Entry 8EOF (electron microscopy, 3.30 A resolution); this record covers chains D and R of the 9 polymer chains in the assembly.

[Chain D]
Molecule: DNA-directed RNA polymerase subunit beta'
From: Mycobacterium tuberculosis H37Rv
Notes: EC 2.7.7.6
UniProt: P9WGY7 (RPOC_MYCTU); numbering as in UniProt (aligned over 1-1316)
Amino-acid sequence (1316 residues; each row starts with the number of its first residue):
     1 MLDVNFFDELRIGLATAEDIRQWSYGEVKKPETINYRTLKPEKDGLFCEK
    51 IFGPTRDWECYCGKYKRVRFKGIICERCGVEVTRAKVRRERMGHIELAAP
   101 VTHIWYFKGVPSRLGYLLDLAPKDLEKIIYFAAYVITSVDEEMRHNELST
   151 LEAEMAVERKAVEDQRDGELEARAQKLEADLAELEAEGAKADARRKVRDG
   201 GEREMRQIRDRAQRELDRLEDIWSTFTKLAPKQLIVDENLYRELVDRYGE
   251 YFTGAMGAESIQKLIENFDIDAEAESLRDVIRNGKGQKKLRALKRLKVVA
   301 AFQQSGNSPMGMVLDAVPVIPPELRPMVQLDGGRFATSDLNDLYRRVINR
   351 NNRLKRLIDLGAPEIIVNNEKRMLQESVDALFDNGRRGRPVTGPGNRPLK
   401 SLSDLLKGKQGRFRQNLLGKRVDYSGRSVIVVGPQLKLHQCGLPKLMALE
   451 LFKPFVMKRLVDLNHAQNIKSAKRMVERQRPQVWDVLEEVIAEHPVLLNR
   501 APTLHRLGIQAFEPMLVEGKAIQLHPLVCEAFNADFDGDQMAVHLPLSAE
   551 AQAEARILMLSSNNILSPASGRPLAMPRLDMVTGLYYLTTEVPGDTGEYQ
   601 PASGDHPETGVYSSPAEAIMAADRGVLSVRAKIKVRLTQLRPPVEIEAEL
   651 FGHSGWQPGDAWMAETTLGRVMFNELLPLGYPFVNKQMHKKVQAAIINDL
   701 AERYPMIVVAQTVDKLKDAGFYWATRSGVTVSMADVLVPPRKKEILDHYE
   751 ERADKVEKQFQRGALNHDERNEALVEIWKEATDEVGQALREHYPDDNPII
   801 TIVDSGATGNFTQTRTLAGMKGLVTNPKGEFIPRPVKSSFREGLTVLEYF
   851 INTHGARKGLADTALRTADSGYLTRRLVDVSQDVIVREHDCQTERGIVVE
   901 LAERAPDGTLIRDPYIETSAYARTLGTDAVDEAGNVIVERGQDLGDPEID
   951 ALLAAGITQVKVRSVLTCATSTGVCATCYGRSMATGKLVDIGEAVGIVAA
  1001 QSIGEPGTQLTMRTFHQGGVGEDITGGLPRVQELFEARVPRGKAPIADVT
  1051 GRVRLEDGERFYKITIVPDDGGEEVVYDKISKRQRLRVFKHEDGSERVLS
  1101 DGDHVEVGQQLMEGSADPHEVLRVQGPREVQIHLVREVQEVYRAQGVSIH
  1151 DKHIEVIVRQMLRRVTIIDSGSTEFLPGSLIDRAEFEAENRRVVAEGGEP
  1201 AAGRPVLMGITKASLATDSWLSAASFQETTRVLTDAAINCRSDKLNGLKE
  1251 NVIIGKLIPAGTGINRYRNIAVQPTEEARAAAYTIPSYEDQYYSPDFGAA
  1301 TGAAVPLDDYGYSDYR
Unresolved in the structure: 1, 1014-1024, 1283-1316
Bound ions: Zn2+ site 1: Cys-60, Cys-62, Cys-75, Cys-78; Mg2+: Asp-535, Asp-537, Asp-539 (shared with A30(R) of chain R); Zn2+ site 2: Cys-891, Cys-968, Cys-975, Cys-978

[Chain R]
Molecule: 30-nt RNA strand
Sequence (30 nucleotides; row label = number of the first residue in the row):
     1 UCCGAAGCUUCGGCUUCGGCAGGAGAGGUA
Unresolved in the structure: 1
Bound ions: Mg2+: A30 (shared with Asp-535(D), Asp-537(D), Asp-539(D) of chain D)

[Interface between chain D and chain R]
Residue-residue contacts (8; chain D residue first):
  Arg-67(D) / U15(R)  phosphate contact
  Arg-67(D) / U16(R)  salt bridge to the phosphate
  Val-328(D) / A21(R)  phosphate contact
  Arg-397(D) / G23(R)  sugar contact
  Arg-500(D) / A30(R)  hydrogen bond to the sugar
  Asp-535(D) / A30(R)  phosphate contact
  Asp-537(D) / A30(R)  phosphate contact
  Asp-539(D) / A30(R)  hydrogen bond to the sugar
Interface residues without a listed pair, chain D (12 interface residues in all): Gln-329, Leu-330, Ala-336, Lys-470, Gly-538
Interface residues without a listed pair, chain R (9 interface residues in all): A5, G22, A24, U29

[Summary]
12 residues of chain D and 9 residues of chain R are in contact, with 2 hydrogen bonds and 1 salt bridge.
Polar contacts include Arg-500(D)/A30(R), Asp-539(D)/A30(R) and Arg-67(D)/U16(R). Cys-60(D), Cys-62(D),
Cys-75(D) and Cys-78(D) form the Zn2+ site 1.
Here chain D is DNA-directed RNA polymerase subunit beta' (Mycobacterium tuberculosis H37Rv) and chain R is a
30-nt RNA strand. Entry 8EOF (Mycobacterium tuberculosis transcription elongation complex with Bacillus
subtilis NusG (EC_PG)) was determined by electron microscopy, deposited together with 8EHQ, 8EJ3, 8EOE, 8EOS,
8EOT and 8EXY.
